Entry 8DPU (X-ray diffraction, 3.78 A resolution); this record covers chains A and E of the 6 polymer chains in the assembly.

== Chain A ==
Protein: Interleukin-6 receptor subunit beta
Organism: Homo sapiens
UniProt: P40189 (IL6RB_HUMAN); residues 0-302 here correspond to UniProt positions 22-324 (UniProt number = residue number + 22)
Sequence (303 residues; each row starts with the number of its first residue; numbering starts at 0):
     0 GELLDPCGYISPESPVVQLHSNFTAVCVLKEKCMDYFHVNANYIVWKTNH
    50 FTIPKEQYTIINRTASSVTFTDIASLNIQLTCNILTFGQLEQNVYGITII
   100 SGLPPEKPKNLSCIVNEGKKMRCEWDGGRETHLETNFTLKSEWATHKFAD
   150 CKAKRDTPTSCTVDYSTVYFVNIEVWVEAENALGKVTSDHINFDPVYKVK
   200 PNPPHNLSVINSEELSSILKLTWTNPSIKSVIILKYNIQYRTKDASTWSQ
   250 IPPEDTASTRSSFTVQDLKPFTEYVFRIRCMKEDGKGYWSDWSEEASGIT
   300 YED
Disordered / not traced: 0-3, 302
Disulfide bonds: Cys6-Cys32, Cys26-Cys81, Cys112-Cys122, Cys150-Cys160
Glycans and other covalent adducts: N-acetylglucosamine (NAG) linked to Asn21, Asn61, Asn135
Curated features (UniProtKB/Swiss-Prot):
  - motif: Trp288 to Ser292 (WSXWS motif)
  - glycosylation (N-linked (GlcNAc...) asparagine): Asn21, Asn61, Asn109, Asn135, Asn205
What the authors report for this chain:
  - post-translational modification sites: Asn21, Asn61, Asn135

== Chain E ==
Protein: Interleukin-11
Organism: Homo sapiens
UniProt: P20809 (IL11_HUMAN); residues 1-178 here correspond to UniProt positions 22-199 (UniProt number = residue number + 21)
Sequence (179 residues; numbered 0 to 178; the number before each row is that of its first residue; numbering starts at 0):
     0 GPGPPPGPPRVSPDPRAELDSTVLLTRSLLADTRQLAAQLRDKFPADGDH
    50 NLDSLPTLAMSAGALGALQLPGVLTRLRADLLSYLRHVQWLRRAGGSSLK
   100 TLEPELGTLQARLDRLLRRLQLLMSRLALPQPPPDPPAPPLAPPSSAWGG
   150 IRAAHAILGGLHLTLDWAVRGLLLLKTRL
Disordered / not traced: 0-14
Construct notes: expression tag (0)
Curated features (UniProtKB/Swiss-Prot):
  - region: His161 to Arg169 (Important for interaction with IL11RA and for the stimulation of cell proliferation)
  - site: Trp147 (Important for interaction with IL6ST and for the stimulation of cell proliferation)
What the authors report for this chain:
  - mutagenesis - W147A (610 +/- 120 pM): decreased signaling
  - mutagenesis - A58P/M59A/S60I/A61D/G62Y/W147A (38 +/- 9 nM), W147A (10 +/- 8 nM): unchanged binding to Interleukin-11 receptor subunit alpha
  - mutagenesis - W147A (130 +/- 14 nM): unchanged binding to gp130D2-D3

== How chain A and chain E interact ==
Pairs across the interface (12):
  Gln78(A) - Lys42(E)
  Gln78(A) - Phe43(E)
  Asn82(A) - Asp46(E)  hydrogen bond
  Glu90(A) - Asp46(E)
  Gln91(A) - Asp46(E)  hydrogen bond (backbone-side chain)
  Gln91(A) - Gly47(E)
  Gln91(A) - Asp48(E)
  Asn92(A) - Asp46(E)  hydrogen bond (backbone-backbone)
  Asn92(A) - Trp147(E)  hydrogen bond
  Tyr94(A) - Ser145(E)  hydrogen bond
  Tyr94(A) - Trp147(E)
  Gly95(A) - Trp147(E)
Also at the interface, not in a pair above, chain A (8 interface residues in all): Thr80
Also at the interface, not in a pair above, chain E (8 interface residues in all): Arg151
From the paper, about this interface:
  - hot spots on chain E (mutagenesis) - W147A: decreased binding to Interleukin-6 receptor subunit beta (chain A)

== In short ==
Chain A and chain E each contribute 8 residues to their interface, with 5 hydrogen bonds. Polar contacts
include Asn82(A)-Asp46(E), Gln91(A)-Asp46(E) and Asn92(A)-Trp147(E). Covalently linked N-acetylglucosamine: at
Asn21(A), Asn61(A) and Asn135(A). The paper reports that W147A of chain E reduces signaling; modification
sites Asn21(A), Asn61(A) and Asn135(A).
Chain A is Interleukin-6 receptor subunit beta and chain E is Interleukin-11, both from Homo sapiens; the
structure, The crystal structure of the IL-11 signalling complex, was determined by X-ray diffraction together
with 8DPS, 8DPT, 8DPV and 8DPW from the same study.
